Entry 4YYK (X-ray diffraction, 1.79 A resolution); this record covers chains A and B of the 3 polymer chains in the assembly.

== Chain A (and B) ==
Molecule: Bromodomain-containing protein 9
Source organism: Homo sapiens
Notes: fragment: bromodomain; chain B of this document is another copy of the same molecule, construct and numbering; everything in this record applies to it too
Reference sequence: Q9H8M2 (BRD9_HUMAN), isoform Q9H8M2-1; residue numbers follow UniProt; this construct covers 17-123
Sequence (108 residues; row label = number of the first residue in the row):
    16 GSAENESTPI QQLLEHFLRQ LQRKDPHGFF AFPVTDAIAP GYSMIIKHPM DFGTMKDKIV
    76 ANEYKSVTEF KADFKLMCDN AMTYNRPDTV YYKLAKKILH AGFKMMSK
Unresolved in the structure: 16-21, 123
Sequence notes: expression tag (16)
From the paper describing this entry:
  - specificity-determining residues: Met-92, Tyr-106
  - specificity-determining residues: Phe-44 (proposed by the authors, not directly observed)

== How chain A and chain B interact ==
Pairs across the interface (9):
  Ile-60(A) / Arg-101(B)
  Ile-60(A) / Asp-103(B)
  Thr-98(A) / Arg-101(B)  hydrogen bond (backbone-side chain)
  Tyr-99(A) / Arg-101(B)
  Arg-101(A) / Thr-98(B)  hydrogen bond (side chain-backbone)
  Arg-101(A) / Tyr-99(B)
  Arg-101(A) / Asn-100(B)  hydrogen bond (side chain-backbone)
  Arg-101(A) / Arg-101(B)
  Asp-103(A) / Ile-60(B)
Other interface residues (no listed pair), chain A (6 interface residues in all): Met-59
Other interface residues (no listed pair), chain B (8 interface residues in all): Met-97, Pro-102

== Summary ==
The interface between chain A and chain B involves 6 residues on one side and 8 on the other, with 3 hydrogen
bonds. Polar pairs include Thr-98(A)/Arg-101(B) and Arg-101(A)/Asn-100(B). From the paper: specificity
determinants Met-92(A), Tyr-106(A) and Phe-44(A).
Chain A and chain B are both Bromodomain-containing protein 9 (Homo sapiens); the structure, Crystal structure
of BRD9 Bromodomain bound to a crotonyllysine peptide, was determined by X-ray diffraction together with 4YY6,
4YYD, 4YYI, 4YYJ, 4YYM and 4YYN from the same study.
